4XSE - chains C and D; structure by X-ray diffraction, 3.10 A resolution.

Chain C (and D):
Molecule: Thymidylate synthase
Source organism: Varicella-zoster virus (strain Oka vaccine)
Notes: EC 2.1.1.45; chain D of this document is another copy of the same molecule, construct and numbering; everything in this record applies to it too
UniProt: Q4JQW2 (TYSY_VZVO); residue numbers follow UniProt; this construct covers 8-295
Amino-acid sequence (311 residues; numbered -15 to 295; the number before each row is that of its first residue; numbers below 1 keep their minus sign (Met-15 is residue -15)):
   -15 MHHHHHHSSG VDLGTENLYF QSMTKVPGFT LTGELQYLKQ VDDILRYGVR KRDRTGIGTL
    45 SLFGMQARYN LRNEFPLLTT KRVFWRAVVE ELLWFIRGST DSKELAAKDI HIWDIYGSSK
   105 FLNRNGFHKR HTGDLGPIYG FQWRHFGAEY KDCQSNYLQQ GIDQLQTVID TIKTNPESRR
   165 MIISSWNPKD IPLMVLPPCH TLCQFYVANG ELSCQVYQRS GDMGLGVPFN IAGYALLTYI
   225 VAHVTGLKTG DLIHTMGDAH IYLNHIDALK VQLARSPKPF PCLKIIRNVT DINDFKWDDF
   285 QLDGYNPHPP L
Unresolved in the structure: -15 to 14, 38-39 (chain D: -15 to 15, 116)
Sequence notes: initiating methionine (-15); expression tag (-14 to 7)
Swiss-Prot annotation at these positions:
  - active site: Cys183 (Nucleophile)
  - binding site (dUMP): Arg38, Arg163, Arg164, Arg203 to Asp206, Asn214, His244 to Tyr246
  - binding site ((6R)-5,10-methylene-5,6,7,8-tetrahydrofolate): Asp206
Reported in the primary citation:
  - binding site for phosphate ion: Arg163, Arg164, Arg203, Ser204
  - catalytic residues: Cys183 (citing earlier work)
  - specificity-determining residues: Tyr100 (proposed by the authors, not directly observed)

How chain C and chain D interact:
Residue-residue contacts (83; chain C residue first):
  Val33(C) with Tyr190(D); Ala192(D), hydrophobic
  Lys35(C) with Glu161(D); Tyr190(D)
  Arg36(C) with Glu161(D)
  Ser45(C) with Tyr190(D)
  Phe47(C) with Arg52(D), hydrogen bond (backbone-side chain); Gln188(D); Tyr190(D), hydrophobic; Ser197(D); Gln199(D); Ile237(D), hydrophobic
  Gly48(C) with Gln50(D), hydrogen bond (backbone-side chain); Arg52(D), hydrogen bond (backbone-side chain); Gln199(D)
  Met49(C) with Gln50(D)
  Gln50(C) with Gly48(D); Met49(D); Gln50(D); Thr239(D)
  Arg52(C) with Phe47(D), hydrogen bond (side chain-backbone); Gly48(D)
  Phe130(C) with Asn171(D); Pro172(D); Lys173(D)
  Ile146(C) with Pro172(D); Lys173(D)
  Asn159(C) with Arg36(D)
  Glu161(C) with Lys35(D), hydrogen bond (backbone-side chain); Arg36(D)
  Arg163(C) with Lys35(D); Asp37(D), salt bridge; Arg38(D); Arg203(D); Ser204(D); Asp242(D), salt bridge; His244(D)
  Arg164(C) with Trp170(D); Pro181(D)
  Ile166(C) with Trp170(D), hydrophobic; Arg203(D)
  Trp170(C) with Arg164(D); Ile166(D), hydrophobic; Ser168(D)
  Asn171(C) with Phe130(D)
  Pro172(C) with Ile146(D); Gln148(D)
  Lys173(C) with Ile146(D)
  Leu180(C) with Arg164(D)
  Pro181(C) with Arg164(D)
  Leu186(C) with Leu186(D), hydrophobic; Tyr201(D), hydrophobic
  Gln188(C) with Tyr201(D), hydrogen bond; Arg203(D), hydrogen bond (side chain-backbone); Gly241(D); Asp242(D)
  Phe189(C) with Phe47(D)
  Tyr190(C) with Ser45(D), hydrogen bond; Leu46(D); Phe47(D), hydrophobic; Asp242(D)
  Val191(C) with Lys35(D)
  Ala192(C) with Val33(D), hydrophobic
  Gln199(C) with Phe47(D); Gly48(D); Tyr201(D), hydrogen bond; Thr239(D); Met240(D), hydrogen bond (side chain-backbone); Gly241(D)
  Tyr201(C) with Gln188(D), hydrogen bond; Gln199(D), hydrogen bond
  Arg203(C) with Arg163(D), hydrogen bond (side chain-backbone); Gln188(D)
  Ser204(C) with Arg163(D)
  Ile237(C) with Phe47(D), hydrophobic; Gly48(D)
  Thr239(C) with Gln199(D); Thr239(D)
  Met240(C) with Gln199(D)
  Gly241(C) with Gln188(D); Gln199(D)
  Asp242(C) with Tyr190(D)
  His244(C) with Arg163(D), hydrogen bond
Also at the interface, not in a pair above, chain C (50 interface residues in all): Asp37, Leu46, Gly131, Gly145, Gln148, Ser168, Thr185, Asn193, Ser197, Cys198, Gln202, Tyr246
Also at the interface, not in a pair above, chain D (45 interface residues in all): Thr185, Phe189, Val191, Asn193, Cys198

Overview:
Chain C and chain D form an interface of 50 and 45 residues respectively; the contacts include 14 hydrogen
bonds and 2 salt bridges. Polar contacts include Arg163(C)-Asp37(D), Arg163(C)-Asp242(D) and
Phe47(C)-Arg52(D). The paper reports the catalytic residue Cys183(C); a binding site for phosphate ion at
Arg163(C), Arg164(C) and Arg203(C) among others.
Chain C and chain D are both Thymidylate synthase (Varicella-zoster virus (strain Oka vaccine)); the
structure, Complex structure of thymidylate synthase from varicella zoster virus, was determined by X-ray
diffraction (same publication as 4XSC and 4XSD).
